Entry 8HY0 (electron microscopy, 3.10 A resolution); this record covers chains D and I of the 16 polymer chains in the assembly.

[Chain D]
Molecule: Histone H2B
From: Xenopus laevis
UniProtKB: A0A8J0U496 (A0A8J0U496_XENLA); residues 1-122 here correspond to UniProt positions 5-126 (UniProt number = residue number + 4)
Sequence (122 residues; each row starts with the number of its first residue):
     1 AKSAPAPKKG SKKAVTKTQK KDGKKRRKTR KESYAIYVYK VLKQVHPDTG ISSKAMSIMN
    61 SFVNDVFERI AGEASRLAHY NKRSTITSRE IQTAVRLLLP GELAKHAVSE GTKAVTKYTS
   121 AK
Unresolved in the structure: 1-25, 122

[Chain I]
Molecule: 352-nt DNA strand
Sequence (352 nucleotides; numbered -8 to 343; the number before each row is that of its first residue; numbers below 1 keep their minus sign (DG-8 is residue -8)):
    -8 GAATTCGATA TCGAGAATCC CGGTGCCGAG GCCGCTCAAT TGGTCGTAGA CAGCTCTAGC
    52 ACCGCTTAAA CGCACGTACG CGCTGTCCCC CGCGTTTTAA CCGCCAAGGG GATTACTCCC
   112 TAGTCTCCAG GCACGTGTCA GATATATACA TCCTGTGCAT GTATTGAAAG TACTGCCAGT
   172 TCTAGACTGG AGAATCCCGG TGCCGAGGCC GCTCAATTGG TCGTAGACAG CTCTAGCACC
   232 GCTTAAACGC ACGTACGCGC TGTCCCCCGC GTTTTAACCG CCAAGGGGAT TACTCCCTAG
   292 TCTCCAGGCA CGTGTCAGAT ATATACATCC TGTGCATGTA TTGAACAGCG AT
Unresolved in the structure: -8 to 163, 334-343

[How chain D and chain I interact]
Residue-residue contacts (15):
  Arg26(D) with DC222(I), base contact; DT223(I), hydrogen bond to the sugar
  Arg27(D) with DA301(I), hydrogen bond to the phosphate; DC302(I), sugar contact
  Lys28(D) with DA301(I), hydrogen bond to the phosphate; DC302(I), salt bridge to the phosphate
  Thr29(D) with DA301(I), phosphate contact
  Arg30(D) with DG299(I), base contact; DC300(I), hydrogen bond to the sugar
  Lys31(D) with DA301(I), phosphate contact
  Ser33(D) with DC300(I), phosphate contact
  Ile36(D) with DG299(I), phosphate contact; DC300(I), phosphate contact
  Tyr37(D) with DG299(I), hydrogen bond to the phosphate
  Lys40(D) with DG299(I), salt bridge to the phosphate
Other interface residues (no listed pair), chain D (11 interface residues in all): Glu32
Other interface residues (no listed pair), chain I (7 interface residues in all): DG298

[In short]
The interface between chain D and chain I involves 11 residues on one side and 7 on the other; the contacts
include 5 hydrogen bonds and 2 salt bridges. Polar contacts include Arg26(D)-DT223(I), Arg30(D)-DC300(I) and
Arg27(D)-DA301(I).
Here chain D is Histone H2B (Xenopus laevis) and chain I is a 352-nt DNA strand. Entry 8HY0 (Composite cryo-EM
structure of the histone deacetylase complex Rpd3S in complex with nucleosome) was determined by electron
microscopy (same publication as 8HXX, 8HXY, 8HXZ and 8JHO).
